Entry 8PX8 (X-ray diffraction, 1.60 A resolution); this record covers chain A.

Chain A:
Molecule: Bromodomain-containing protein 2
Organism: Homo sapiens
Reference sequence: P25440 (BRD2_HUMAN); residue numbers follow UniProt; this construct covers 344-455
Amino-acid sequence (115 residues; row label = number of the first residue in the row):
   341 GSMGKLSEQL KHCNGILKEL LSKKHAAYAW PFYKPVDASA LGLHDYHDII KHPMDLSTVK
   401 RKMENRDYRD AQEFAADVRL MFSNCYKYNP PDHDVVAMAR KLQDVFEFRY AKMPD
Disordered / not traced: 341-345
Construct notes: expression tag (341-343)
UniProt features mapped onto this chain:
  - mutagenesis: V376 (V376A: Abolished binding to histone H4 acetylated at 'Lys-12' (H4K12ac)), L381 (L381A: Reduced binding to histone H4 acetylated at 'Lys-12' (H4K12ac)), L383 (L383A: Reduced binding to histone H4 acetylated at 'Lys-12' (H4K12ac)), N429 (N429A: Abolished binding to histone H4 acetylated at 'Lys-12' (H4K12ac))
Residues lining bound ligands: I0U (5-[5-bromanyl-1-[[(3S)-1-ethanoylpiperidin-3-yl]methyl]benzimidazol-2-yl]-1,3-dimethyl-pyridin-2-one): W370, P371, F372, V376, L381, L383, C425, Y428, N429, H433, D434, V435, M438
What the authors report for this chain:
  - binding site for I0U: W370, L381, Y386, N429, V435
  - conformationally variable residues (side-chain flip): H433
  - specificity-determining residues: H433 (proposed by the authors, not directly observed)

Overview:
Chain A binds compound I0U. UniProt lists 4 mutagenesis sites. From the paper: a binding site for I0U at W370,
L381 and Y386 among others; the specificity determinant H433.
Chain A is Bromodomain-containing protein 2 (Homo sapiens); the structure, C-TERMINAL BROMODOMAIN OF HUMAN
BRD2 WITH
(S)-5-(1-((1-acetylpiperidin-3-yl)methyl)-5-bromo-1H-benzo[d]imidazol-2-yl)-1,3-dimethylpyridin-2(1H)-one, was
determined by X-ray diffraction together with 8PX2 and 8PXA from the same study.
